PDB entry 3PUY | X-ray diffraction, 3.10 A resolution | chains G and B of the 5 polymer chains in the assembly

# Chain G
Name: Maltose transporter subunit; membrane component of ABC superfamily
Source organism: Escherichia coli
UniProt: B1XC31 (B1XC31_ECODH); residue numbers follow UniProt; this construct covers 1-296
Sequence (296 residues; numbered 1 to 296; the number before each row is that of its first residue):
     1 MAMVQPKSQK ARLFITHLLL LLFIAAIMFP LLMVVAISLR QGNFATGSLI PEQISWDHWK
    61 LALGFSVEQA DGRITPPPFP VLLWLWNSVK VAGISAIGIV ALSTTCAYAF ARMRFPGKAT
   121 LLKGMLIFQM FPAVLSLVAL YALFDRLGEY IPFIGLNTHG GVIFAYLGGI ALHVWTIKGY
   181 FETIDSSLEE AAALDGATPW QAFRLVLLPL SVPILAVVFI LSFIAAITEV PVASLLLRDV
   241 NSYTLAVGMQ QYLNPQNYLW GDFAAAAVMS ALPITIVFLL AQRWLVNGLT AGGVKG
Unresolved in the structure: 1, 7-8

# Chain B
Name: Fused maltose transport subunit, ATP-binding component of ABC superfamily; regulatory protein
Source organism: Escherichia coli
UniProt: B1XC34 (B1XC34_ECODH); residue numbers follow UniProt; this construct covers 1-371
Sequence (381 residues; numbered 1 to 381; the number before each row is that of its first residue):
     1 MASVQLQNVT KAWGEVVVSK DINLDIHEGE FVVFVGPSGC GKSTLLRMIA GLETITSGDL
    61 FIGEKRMNDT PPAERGVGMV FQSYALYPHL SVAENMSFGL KLAGAKKEVI NQRVNQVAEV
   121 LQLAHLLDRK PKALSGGQRQ RVAIGRTLVA EPSVFLLDEP LSNLDAALRV QMRIEISRLH
   181 KRLGRTMIYV THDQVEAMTL ADKIVVLDAG RVAQVGKPLE LYHYPADRFV AGFIGSPKMN
   241 FLPVKVTATA IDQVQVELPM PNRQQVWLPV ESRDVQVGAN MSLGIRPEHL LPSDIADVIL
   301 EGEVQVVEQL GNETQIHIQI PSIRQNLVYR QNDVVLVEEG ATFAIGLPPE RCHLFREDGT
   361 ACRRLHKEPG VASASHHHHH H
Unresolved in the structure: 1, 246-247, 272-279, 370-381
Differences from the reference sequence: expression tag (372-381)

# How chain G and chain B interact
Residue-residue contacts (25):
  A2(G) - L52(B)
  A2(G) - E53(B)
  A2(G) - T54(B)  hydrogen bond (backbone-backbone)
  M3(G) - G51(B)
  M3(G) - L52(B)
  M3(G) - T54(B)
  V4(G) - G51(B)
  V4(G) - E53(B)
  V4(G) - T54(B)
  V4(G) - N68(B)
  V4(G) - D69(B)
  V4(G) - T70(B)
  V4(G) - P71(B)
  V4(G) - P72(B)
  V4(G) - R75(B)
  Q5(G) - D69(B)
  P6(G) - D69(B)
  P6(G) - P71(B)
  K295(G) - Q82(B)
  K295(G) - Y84(B)
  K295(G) - N163(B)
  G296(G) - S83(B)  hydrogen bond (backbone-backbone)
  G296(G) - Y84(B)
  G296(G) - A85(B)  hydrogen bond (backbone-backbone)
  G296(G) - L86(B)  hydrogen bond (backbone-backbone)
Also at the interface, not in a pair above, chain B (18 interface residues in all): R139, S162

# In short
Chain G and chain B form an interface of 7 and 18 residues respectively, with 4 hydrogen bonds. Polar contacts
include G296(G)-A85(B), A2(G)-T54(B) and G296(G)-S83(B).
Here chain G is Maltose transporter subunit; membrane component of ABC superfamily and chain B is Fused
maltose transport subunit, ATP-binding component of ABC superfamily; regulatory protein, both from Escherichia
coli. Entry 3PUY (Crystal Structure of an outward-facing MBP-Maltose transporter complex bound to AMP-PNP
after crystal soaking of the ...) was determined by X-ray diffraction (same publication as 3PUZ and 3PV0).
